8G05 - chains B and E of the 5 polymer chains in the assembly; structure by electron microscopy, 3.00 A resolution.

Chain B:
Protein: Guanine nucleotide-binding protein G(I)/G(S)/G(T) subunit beta-1
From: Homo sapiens
UniProtKB: P62873 (GBB1_HUMAN); residue numbers follow UniProt; this construct covers 2-340
Amino-acid sequence (376 residues; row label = number of the first residue in the row; numbers below 1 keep their minus sign (Met-9 is residue -9)):
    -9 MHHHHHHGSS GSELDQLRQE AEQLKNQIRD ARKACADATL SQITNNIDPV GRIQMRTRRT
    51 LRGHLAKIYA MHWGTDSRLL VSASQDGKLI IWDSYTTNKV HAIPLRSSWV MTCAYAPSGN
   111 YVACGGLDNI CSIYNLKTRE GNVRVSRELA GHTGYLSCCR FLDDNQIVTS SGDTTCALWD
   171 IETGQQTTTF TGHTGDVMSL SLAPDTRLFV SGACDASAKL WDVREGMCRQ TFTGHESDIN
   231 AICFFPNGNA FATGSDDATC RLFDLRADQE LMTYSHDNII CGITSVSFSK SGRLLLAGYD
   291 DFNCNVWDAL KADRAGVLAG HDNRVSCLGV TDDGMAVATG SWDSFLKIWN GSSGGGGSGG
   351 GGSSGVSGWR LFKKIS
Not modelled in the structure: -9 to 1, 344-366
Sequence notes: initiating methionine (-9); expression tag (-8 to 1, 341-366)
Swiss-Prot annotation at these positions:
  - modified residue: Ser2 (N-acetylserine), His266 (Phosphohistidine)
  - natural variant: Leu30 (L30F: In MRD42; uncertain significance), Arg52 (R52G: In MRD42), Gly64 (G64V: In MRD42), Asp76 (D76E: In MRD42; D76G: In MRD42), Gly77 (G77S: In MRD42), Lys78 (K78R: In MRD42), Ile80 (I80N: In MRD42; I80T: In MRD42), His91 (H91R: In MRD42; uncertain significance), Ala92 (A92T: In MRD42), Pro94 (P94S: In MRD42), Leu95 (L95P: In MRD42), Arg96 (R96L: In MRD42), 5 further natural variant entries in UniProt

Chain E:
Protein: scFv16
From: Homo sapiens
Notes: antibody fragment or engineered binder
Amino-acid sequence (266 residues; numbered 1 to 266; the number before each row is that of its first residue):
     1 DVQLVESGGG LVQPGGSRKL SCSASGFAFS SFGMHWVRQA PEKGLEWVAY ISSGSGTIYY
    61 ADTVKGRFTI SRDDPKNTLF LQMTSLRSED TAMYYCVRSI YYYGSSPFDF WGQGTTLTVS
   121 SGGGGSGGGG SGGGGSDIVM TQATSSVPVT PGESVSISCR SSKSLLHSNG NTYLYWFLQR
   181 PGQSPQLLIY RMSNLASGVP DRFSGSGSGT AFTLTISRLE AEDVGVYYCM QHLEYPLTFG
   241 AGTKLELLEE NLYFQGASHH HHHHHH
Not modelled in the structure: 121-136, 248-266
Cystine bridges: Cys22-Cys96, Cys159-Cys229

How chain B and chain E interact:
Pairs across the interface (12; chain B residue first):
  Asp66(B) - Tyr103(E)
  Arg68(B) - Tyr103(E)
  Leu69(B) - Tyr103(E)  hydrophobic
  Val90(B) - Tyr102(E)  hydrophobic
  His91(B) - Tyr102(E)
  Arg129(B) - Val2(E)
  Arg129(B) - Arg98(E)
  Glu130(B) - Gly26(E)
  Glu130(B) - Phe27(E)
  Glu130(B) - Ala28(E)  hydrogen bond (backbone-backbone)
  Glu130(B) - Phe32(E)
  Gly131(B) - Phe32(E)
Also at the interface, not in a pair above, chain B (10 interface residues in all): Asp83, Asn132
Also at the interface, not in a pair above, chain E (12 interface residues in all): Ile100, Asp109, Phe110, Ser197

In short:
The interface between chain B and chain E involves 10 residues on one side and 12 on the other, with 1
hydrogen bond. Its one hydrogen bond, Glu130(B)-Ala28(E), is backbone to backbone.
Chain B is Guanine nucleotide-binding protein G(I)/G(S)/G(T) subunit beta-1 and chain E is scFv16, both from
Homo sapiens; the structure, Cryo-EM structure of an orphan GPCR-Gi protein signaling complex, was determined
by electron microscopy.
